PDB entry 3VFS | X-ray diffraction, 1.85 A resolution | chains A and B of the 3 polymer chains in the assembly

# Chain A
Protein: MHC class I antigen
Source organism: Homo sapiens
Reference sequence: C5MK56 (C5MK56_HUMAN); residues 1-276 here correspond to UniProt positions 25-300 (UniProt number = residue number + 24)
Chain sequence (276 residues; row label = number of the first residue in the row):
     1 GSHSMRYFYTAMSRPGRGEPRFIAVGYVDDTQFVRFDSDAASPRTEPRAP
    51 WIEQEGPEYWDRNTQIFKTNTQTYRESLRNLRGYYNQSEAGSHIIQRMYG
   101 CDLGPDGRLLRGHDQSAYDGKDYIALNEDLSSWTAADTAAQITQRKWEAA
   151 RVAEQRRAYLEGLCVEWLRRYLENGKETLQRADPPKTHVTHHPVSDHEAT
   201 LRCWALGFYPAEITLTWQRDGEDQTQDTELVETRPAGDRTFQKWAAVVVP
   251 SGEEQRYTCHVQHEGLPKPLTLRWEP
Cystine bridges: C101-C164, C203-C259
From the paper describing this entry:
  - mutagenesis - L163A: unchanged binding to SB27 TCR

# Chain B
Protein: Beta-2-microglobulin
Source organism: Homo sapiens
Reference sequence: P61769 (B2MG_HUMAN); residues 1-99 here correspond to UniProt positions 21-119 (UniProt number = residue number + 20)
Chain sequence (99 residues; row label = number of the first residue in the row):
     1 IQRTPKIQVYSRHPAENGKSNFLNCYVSGFHPSDIEVDLLKNGERIEKVE
    51 HSDLSFSKDWSFYLLYYTEFTPTEKDEYACRVNHVTLSQPKIVKWDRDM
Cystine bridges: C25-C80
Swiss-Prot annotation at these positions:
  - modified residue: Q2 (Pyrrolidone carboxylic acid)
  - glycosylation: I1 (N-linked (Glc) (glycation) isoleucine), K19 (N-linked (Glc) (glycation) lysine), K41 (N-linked (Glc) (glycation) lysine), K48 (N-linked (Glc) (glycation) lysine), K58 (N-linked (Glc) (glycation) lysine), K91 (N-linked (Glc) (glycation) lysine), K94 (N-linked (Glc) (glycation) lysine)

# Interface between chain A and chain B
Pairs across the interface (58; chain A residue first):
  F8(A) - S55(B)
  F8(A) - F56(B)  hydrophobic
  Y9(A) - F56(B)
  T10(A) - F56(B)
  T10(A) - F62(B)
  M12(A) - S33(B)
  M12(A) - D34(B)
  R17(A) - D34(B)  salt bridge
  I23(A) - L54(B)  hydrophobic
  V25(A) - D53(B)
  V25(A) - L54(B)
  V25(A) - S55(B)
  Y27(A) - S55(B)
  Y27(A) - Y63(B)  hydrogen bond
  Q32(A) - D53(B)  hydrogen bond
  R35(A) - D53(B)  salt bridge
  R48(A) - D53(B)  salt bridge
  I94(A) - P32(B)  hydrophobic
  I94(A) - S33(B)
  Q96(A) - H31(B)  hydrogen bond
  Q96(A) - F56(B)
  Q96(A) - W60(B)  hydrogen bond (side chain-backbone)
  Q96(A) - F62(B)
  R97(A) - F56(B)
  M98(A) - F56(B)  hydrophobic
  M98(A) - K58(B)
  M98(A) - W60(B)  hydrophobic
  Q115(A) - W60(B)
  S116(A) - W60(B)
  A117(A) - W60(B)  hydrophobic
  D119(A) - H31(B)
  G120(A) - R3(B)  hydrogen bond (backbone-side chain)
  G120(A) - H31(B)
  G120(A) - W60(B)
  D122(A) - W60(B)  hydrogen bond
  H192(A) - D98(B)  salt bridge
  R202(A) - D98(B)  hydrogen bond (side chain-backbone)
  R202(A) - M99(B)  hydrogen bond
  W204(A) - D98(B)
  W204(A) - M99(B)
  V231(A) - Q8(B)
  E232(A) - K6(B)  salt bridge
  E232(A) - Q8(B)  hydrogen bond (backbone-side chain)
  E232(A) - Y26(B)
  E232(A) - S28(B)  hydrogen bond
  R234(A) - Q8(B)  hydrogen bond
  R234(A) - Y10(B)
  R234(A) - M99(B)  hydrogen bond (side chain-backbone)
  P235(A) - Y10(B)  hydrogen bond (backbone-side chain)
  P235(A) - N24(B)
  P235(A) - Y26(B)
  A236(A) - R12(B)  hydrogen bond (backbone-side chain)
  A236(A) - N24(B)  hydrogen bond (backbone-side chain)
  G237(A) - R12(B)
  Q242(A) - Y10(B)
  Q242(A) - S11(B)  hydrogen bond (side chain-backbone)
  Q242(A) - R12(B)  hydrogen bond (side chain-backbone)
  W244(A) - M99(B)  hydrogen bond (side chain-backbone)
Interface residues without a listed pair, chain A (35 interface residues in all): R21, T233, D238
Interface residues without a listed pair, chain B (28 interface residues in all): I1, H13, S57, D59, L65

# Summary
Chain A and chain B form an interface of 35 and 28 residues respectively; the contacts include 18 hydrogen
bonds and 5 salt bridges. Polar contacts include R17(A)-D34(B), R35(A)-D53(B) and R48(A)-D53(B). From the
paper: L163A of chain A leaves binding to SB27 TCR unchanged.
Chain A is MHC class I antigen and chain B is Beta-2-microglobulin, both from Homo sapiens; the structure,
crystal structure of HLA B*3508LPEP-P5Ala , peptide mutant P5-ala, was determined by X-ray diffraction
together with 3VFM, 3VFN, 3VFO, 3VFP, 3VFR, 3VFT and 3 further entries from the same study.
